PDB entry 6L9W | X-ray diffraction, 2.90 A resolution | chains A and B

[Chain A (and B)]
Name: TRAF-interacting protein with FHA domain-containing protein A
Source organism: Mus musculus
Notes: chain B of this document is another copy of the same molecule, construct and numbering; everything in this record applies to it too
UniProtKB: Q793I8 (TIFA_MOUSE); residue numbers follow UniProt; this construct covers 1-184
Amino-acid sequence (192 residues; row label = number of the first residue in the row):
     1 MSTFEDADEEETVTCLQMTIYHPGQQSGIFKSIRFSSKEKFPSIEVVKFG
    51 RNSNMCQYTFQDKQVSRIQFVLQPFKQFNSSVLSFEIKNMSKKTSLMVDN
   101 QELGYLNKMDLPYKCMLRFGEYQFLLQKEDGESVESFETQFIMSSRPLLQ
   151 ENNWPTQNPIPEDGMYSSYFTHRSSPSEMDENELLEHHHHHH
Unresolved in the structure: 1-11, 150-192
Differences from the reference sequence: engineered mutation E9 (Thr in Q793I8), S36 (Cys in Q793I8); expression tag (185-192)
What the authors report for this chain:
  - mutagenesis - E39R/E138R, E39R/E45R/E138R: decreased binding to TRAF6-C

[Chain A / chain B interface]
Residue-residue contacts (49; chain A residue first):
  S43(A) with M90(B); Y105(B); L106(B)
  I44(A) with I68(B), hydrophobic; M90(B), hydrophobic
  I68(A) with I44(B), hydrophobic
  Q73(A) with Q73(B), hydrogen bond; K88(B), hydrogen bond
  P74(A) with K88(B), hydrogen bond (backbone-side chain)
  F75(A) with L106(B); K108(B)
  K76(A) with Y105(B); L106(B), hydrogen bond (backbone-backbone); N107(B)
  F78(A) with Q101(B); E102(B); N107(B)
  L83(A) with L106(B), hydrophobic
  E86(A) with Q73(B); E86(B); K108(B), salt bridge
  K88(A) with Q73(B), hydrogen bond; P74(B), hydrogen bond (side chain-backbone)
  M90(A) with S43(B); I44(B), hydrophobic
  K92(A) with V134(B); E135(B)
  Q101(A) with F78(B)
  E102(A) with F78(B)
  Y105(A) with S43(B); K76(B); V134(B)
  L106(A) with S43(B); F75(B); K76(B), hydrogen bond (backbone-backbone); L83(B), hydrophobic; V134(B)
  N107(A) with K76(B), hydrogen bond (side chain-backbone); Q77(B); F78(B)
  K108(A) with F75(B); F78(B); E86(B), salt bridge; K108(B); D110(B), salt bridge
  D110(A) with K108(B), salt bridge
  V134(A) with Y105(B); L106(B)
  E135(A) with K92(B), salt bridge
Other interface residues (no listed pair), chain A (25 interface residues in all): V46, Q77, L103
Other interface residues (no listed pair), chain B (25 interface residues in all): V46, L103

[Summary]
The chain A/chain B interface involves 25 residues from each chain; the contacts include 8 hydrogen bonds and
5 salt bridges. Among the polar pairs are E86(A)-K108(B), K108(A)-D110(B) and E135(A)-K92(B). From the paper:
E39R/E138R and E39R/E45R/E138R of chain A reduce binding to TRAF6-C.
Both chains are TRAF-interacting protein with FHA domain-containing protein A (Mus musculus). Entry 6L9W
(Crystal structure of mouse TIFA (T9E/C36S mutant)) was determined by X-ray diffraction, deposited together
with 6L9V.
